Entry 6KYL (X-ray diffraction, 3.55 A resolution); this record covers chains A and B.

Chain A:
Molecule: Mitochondrial distribution and morphology protein 35
Source organism: Saccharomyces cerevisiae S288c
Reference sequence: O60200 (MDM35_YEAST); residues 1-86 here = UniProt positions 1-86
Amino-acid sequence (86 residues; row label = number of the first residue in the row):
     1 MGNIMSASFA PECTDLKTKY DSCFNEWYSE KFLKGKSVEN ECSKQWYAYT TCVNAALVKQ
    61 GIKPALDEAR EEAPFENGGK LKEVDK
Not modelled in the structure: 1-5, 34-39, 75-86
Curated features (UniProtKB/Swiss-Prot):
  - motif: Cys13 to Cys23 (Cx9C motif 1), Cys42 to Cys52 (Cx9C motif 2)
  - mutagenesis: Phe24 (F24A: Impairs interaction with UPS1 and UPS2; when associated with A-27 and A-28), Trp27 (W27A: Impairs interaction with UPS1 and UPS2; when associated with A-24 and A-28), Tyr28 (Y28A: Impairs interaction with UPS1 and UPS2; when associated with A-24 and A-27), Phe32 (F32A: Impairs interaction with UPS1 and UPS2)
Disulfides: Cys13-Cys52, Cys23-Cys42

Chain B:
Molecule: Protein UPS1, mitochondrial
Source organism: Saccharomyces cerevisiae S288c
Reference sequence: Q05776 (UPS1_YEAST); residue numbers follow UniProt; this construct covers 1-175
Amino-acid sequence (189 residues; each row starts with the number of its first residue; numbers below 1 keep their minus sign (Met-13 is residue -13)):
   -13 MGSSHHHHHH SQDPMVLLHK STHIFPTDFA SVSRAFFNRY PNPYSPHVLS IDTISRNVDQ
    47 EGNLRTTRLL KKSGKLPTWV KPFLRGITET WIIEVSVVNP ANSTMKTYTR NLDHTGIMKV
   107 EEYTTYQFDS ATSSTIADSR VKFSSGFNMG IKSKVEDWSR TKFDENVKKS RMGMAFVIQK
   167 LEEARNPQF
Not modelled in the structure: -13 to -1, 62-73, 115, 167-175
Sequence notes: expression tag (-13 to 0)
Curated features (UniProtKB/Swiss-Prot):
  - binding site (a 1,2-diacyl-sn-glycero-3-phosphate): Tyr26, Lys58, Lys148, Asn152
  - mutagenesis: Phe23 (F23D: Strongly impairs interaction with MDM35. Failure to complement the mitochondrial defects of UPS1-deficient cells), Arg25 (R25E: Nearly abolishes phosphatidic acid transfer activity; R25K: No effect on phosphatidic acid transfer activity), His33 (H33E: Failure to complement the mitochondrial defects of UPS1-deficient cells; when associated with E-58; E-61; E-148 and E-155), Arg42 (R42D: Impairs interaction with MDM35. Reduces ability to complement the mitochondrial defects of UPS1-deficient cells), Leu50 (L50D: Strongly impairs interaction with MDM35. Failure to complement the mitochondrial defects of UPS1-deficient cells), Arg54 (R54E: Decreases phosphatidic acid transfer activity and impairs cardiolipin biosynthesis), Lys58 (K58E: Failure to complement the mitochondrial defects of UPS1-deficient cells; when associated with E-33; E-61; E-148 and E-155), Lys61 (K61E: Failure to complement the mitochondrial defects of UPS1-deficient cells; when associated with E-33; E-58; E-148 and E-155; K61E: Nearly abolishes phosphatidic acid transfer activity ...), Leu62 (L62A: Decreases phosphatidic acid binding and impairs cardiolipin biosynthesis; when associated with A-65), Trp65 (W65A: Decreases phosphatidic acid binding and impairs cardiolipin biosynthesis; when associated with A-62), Trp77 (W77D: Impairs interaction with MDM35. Reduces ability to complement the mitochondrial defects of UPS1-deficient cells), Ile78 (I78D: Failure to complement the mitochondrial defects of UPS1-deficient cells), 8 further mutagenesis entries in UniProt
Residues lining bound ligands: 44E ((2R)-3-(phosphonooxy)propane-1,2-diyl dihexanoate): Tyr26, His33, Lys58, Ser59, Gly60, Lys61, Thr74, Thr76, Ile78, Asn97, His100, Met104, Val106, Glu108
Reported in the primary citation:
  - conformationally variable residues (loop rearrangement, order/disorder transition): Trp65, Val66 to Gly72
  - binding site for 44E: His33, Lys58, Thr76, Ile78, Met104, Val106, Asn152
  - mutagenesis - F69E: decreased binding to membrane
  - mutagenesis - F69L: unchanged binding to membranes

How chain A and chain B interact:
Residue-residue contacts - 26 pairs, chain A then chain B:
  Ser6(A) with Tyr26(B), hydrogen bond (side chain-backbone); Pro27(B); Ile37(B)
  Ala7(A) with Leu35(B); Ser36(B); Ile37(B), hydrogen bond (backbone-backbone)
  Ser8(A) with Ser36(B); Asp38(B), hydrogen bond
  Phe9(A) with Ser36(B); Asp38(B), hydrogen bond (backbone-side chain); Trp77(B), hydrophobic
  Lys17(A) with Ile37(B)
  Tyr20(A) with Arg42(B)
  Phe24(A) with Arg42(B)
  Asn25(A) with Arg20(B), hydrogen bond (backbone-side chain); Asn24(B), hydrogen bond
  Tyr28(A) with Ser19(B), hydrogen bond; Arg20(B); Val84(B)
  Ser29(A) with Arg20(B), hydrogen bond
  Phe32(A) with Leu50(B), hydrophobic; Pro86(B), hydrophobic
  Trp46(A) with Thr39(B); Ile40(B)
  Tyr49(A) with Asp38(B), hydrogen bond; Thr39(B), hydrogen bond (side chain-backbone)
Other interface residues (no listed pair), chain A (17 interface residues in all): Asp21, Trp27, Val53, Leu57
Other interface residues (no listed pair), chain B (20 interface residues in all): Phe23, Ser41, Gly48, Lys57

In short:
17 residues of chain A face 20 of chain B across their interface; the contacts include 10 hydrogen bonds.
Among the polar pairs are Ser6(A)-Tyr26(B), Ser8(A)-Asp38(B) and Phe9(A)-Asp38(B). Ligands of chain B:
compound 44E. The paper reports a binding site for 44E at His33(B), Lys58(B) and Thr76(B) among others; F69E
of chain B reduces binding to membrane.
Chain A is Mitochondrial distribution and morphology protein 35 and chain B is Protein UPS1, mitochondrial,
both from Saccharomyces cerevisiae S288c; the structure, Crystal Structure of Phosphatidic acid Transporter
Ups1/Mdm35 in Complex with (2R)-3-(phosphonooxy)propane-1,2-diyl dihexanoate, was determined by X-ray
diffraction together with 5JQL and 5JQM from the same study.
